4NE1 - chains t and U of the 24 polymer chains in the assembly; structure by X-ray diffraction, 6.50 A resolution (low resolution: residue-level contacts below are approximate; hydrogen-bond / salt-bridge calls are withheld).

# Chain t
Molecule: 26-nt DNA strand
Sequence (26 nucleotides; numbered 1 to 26; the number before each row is that of its first residue):
     1 TTTTTTTTTT TTTTTTTTTT TTTTTT

# Chain U
Molecule: Centromere protein X
Source organism: Homo sapiens
Reference sequence: A8MT69 (CENPX_HUMAN); residue numbers follow UniProt; this construct covers 8-81
Chain sequence (74 residues; numbered 8 to 81; the number before each row is that of its first residue):
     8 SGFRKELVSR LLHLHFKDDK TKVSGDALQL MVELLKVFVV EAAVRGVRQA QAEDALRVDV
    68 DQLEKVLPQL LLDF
Reported in the primary citation:
  - mutagenesis - K12A/H20A/K27A/K29A: abolished binding to the 26-nt DNA strand

# Chain t / chain U interface
Contacting residue pairs - 11 pairs, chain t then chain U:
  DT12(t) with Lys29(U); Val30(U); Ser31(U); Gly32(U)
  DT13(t) with Ser16(U); His20(U); Lys29(U); Val30(U)
  DT14(t) with Arg17(U); His20(U)
  DT15(t) with Arg17(U)

# Summary
4 residues of chain t face 7 of chain U across their interface. The paper reports that K12A/H20A/K27A/K29A of
chain U abolish binding to the 26-nt DNA strand.
Here chain t is a 26-nt DNA strand and chain U is Centromere protein X (Homo sapiens). Entry 4NE1 (Human MHF1
MHF2 DNA complexes) was determined by X-ray diffraction (same publication as 4NDY, 4NE3, 4NE5 and 4NE6).
